PDB entry 9CXP | X-ray diffraction, 1.70 A resolution | chain A

== Chain A ==
Molecule: Cyan thermostable protein 0.75
Organism: synthetic construct
Notes: engineered mutation(s): Q66E, Y67W, W143L, E144I, P145D, S146A, I199T (relative to thermal green protein)
Sequence (249 residues; row label = number of the first residue in the row; note: 2 numbers in that range are skipped by the numbering (no residue carries them; nothing is unmodelled there)):
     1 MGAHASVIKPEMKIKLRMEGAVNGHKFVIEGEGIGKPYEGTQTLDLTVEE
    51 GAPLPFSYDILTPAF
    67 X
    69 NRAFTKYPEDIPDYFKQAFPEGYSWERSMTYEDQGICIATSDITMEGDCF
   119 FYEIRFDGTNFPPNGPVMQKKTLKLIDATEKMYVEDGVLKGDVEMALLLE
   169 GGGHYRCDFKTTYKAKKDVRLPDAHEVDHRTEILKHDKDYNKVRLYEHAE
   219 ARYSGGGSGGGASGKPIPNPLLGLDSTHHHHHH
Unresolved in the structure: 1-4, 223-251
Modified residues: A1A48 ((4Z)-4-{(4Z)-1-(carboxymethyl)-4-[(1H-indol-3-yl)methylidene]-5-oxo-4,5-dihydro-1H-imidazol-2-yl}-4-iminobutanoic acid) at position 67
Glycans and other covalent adducts: covalent link F65-A1A48_67; covalent link A1A48_67-N69

== Summary ==
Chain A is Cyan thermostable protein 0.75 (synthetic construct); the structure, Cyan thermostable protein
(CTP) 0.75 at pH 7.4, was determined by X-ray diffraction, deposited together with 9C23, 9C25 and 9C26.
